9G6D - chains B and D of the 4 polymer chains in the assembly; structure by electron microscopy, 2.70 A resolution.

[Chain B (and D)]
Name: Osteopetrosis-associated transmembrane protein 1
Organism: Homo sapiens
Notes: chain D of this document is another copy of the same molecule, construct and numbering; everything in this record applies to it too
UniProtKB: Q86WC4 (OSTM1_HUMAN); numbering as in UniProt (aligned over 1-334)
Chain sequence (334 residues; numbered 1 to 334; the number before each row is that of its first residue):
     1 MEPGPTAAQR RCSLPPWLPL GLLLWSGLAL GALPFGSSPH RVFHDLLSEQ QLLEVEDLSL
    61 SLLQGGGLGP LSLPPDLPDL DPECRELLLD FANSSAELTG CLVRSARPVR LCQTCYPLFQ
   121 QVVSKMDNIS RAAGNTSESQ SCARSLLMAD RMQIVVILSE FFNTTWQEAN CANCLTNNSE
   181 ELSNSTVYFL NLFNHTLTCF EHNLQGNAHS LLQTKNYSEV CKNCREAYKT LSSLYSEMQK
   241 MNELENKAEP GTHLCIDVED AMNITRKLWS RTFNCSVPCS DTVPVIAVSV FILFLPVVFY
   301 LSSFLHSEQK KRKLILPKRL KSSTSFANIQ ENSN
Unresolved in the structure: 1-72, 132-140, 206-216, 311-334 (chain D: 1-78, 132-140, 206-216, 311-334)
Curated features (UniProtKB/Swiss-Prot):
  - modified residue (Phosphoserine): S322, S325, S333
  - glycosylation (N-linked (GlcNAc...) asparagine): N93, N128, N135, N163, N177, N184, N194, N216, N263, N274
Disulfide bonds: C84-C142, C112-C171, C174-C255, C199-C224, C221-C275

[How chain B and chain D interact]
Pairs across the interface - 75 pairs, chain B then chain D:
  L73(B) with F200(D), hydrophobic; E201(D), hydrogen bond (backbone-side chain); L204(D); L268(D), hydrophobic
  D76(B) with R107(D), hydrogen bond (backbone-side chain)
  L77(B) with I264(D); K267(D)
  P78(B) with L197(D), hydrophobic
  D79(B) with R107(D), hydrogen bond (backbone-side chain)
  L80(B) with R107(D); P108(D), hydrophobic
  D81(B) with R107(D)
  R85(B) with R104(D), hydrogen bond (side chain-backbone)
  L88(B) with V103(D)
  L89(B) with R104(D)
  F91(B) with V103(D), hydrophobic
  A92(B) with G100(D); V103(D), hydrophobic; R104(D)
  S95(B) with T99(D)
  A96(B) with A96(D)
  T99(B) with T99(D), hydrogen bond; L158(D)
  G100(B) with A92(D); A96(D)
  L102(B) with I154(D)
  V103(B) with L88(D); F91(D), hydrophobic; A92(D), hydrophobic; L158(D), hydrophobic
  R104(B) with R85(D), hydrogen bond (backbone-side chain); L89(D); A92(D)
  A106(B) with D150(D); I154(D), hydrophobic
  R107(B) with R85(D); S145(D); A149(D), hydrogen bond (side chain-backbone); D150(D)
  P108(B) with D79(D)
  V109(B) with D150(D)
  L111(B) with I154(D), hydrophobic
  S145(B) with R107(D), hydrogen bond
  L146(B) with R107(D)
  D150(B) with A106(D); V109(D); D260(D)
  R151(B) with E168(D), hydrogen bond (side chain-backbone); H253(D); L254(D); I256(D); E259(D), salt bridge
  M152(B) with E168(D); A169(D); I256(D), hydrophobic
  I154(B) with L102(D); A106(D), hydrophobic; L111(D), hydrophobic
  I157(B) with T165(D)
  L158(B) with T99(D); V103(D), hydrophobic; F161(D), hydrophobic
  F161(B) with L158(D), hydrophobic
  T165(B) with I154(D); I157(D)
  E168(B) with R151(D), hydrogen bond (backbone-side chain); M152(D)
  A169(B) with M152(D)
  H253(B) with R151(D)
  L254(B) with R151(D)
  I256(B) with R151(D); M152(D), hydrophobic
  E259(B) with R151(D), salt bridge
  D260(B) with D150(D)
  K267(B) with A149(D)
Also at the interface, not in a pair above, chain B (47 interface residues in all): P74, P75, C84, R110, A149
Also at the interface, not in a pair above, chain D (48 interface residues in all): L80, S95, R110, L146, V155, T272, F273

[Overview]
47 residues of chain B and 48 residues of chain D are in contact, with 10 hydrogen bonds and 2 salt bridges.
Among the polar pairs are R151(B)-E259(D), L73(B)-E201(D) and D76(B)-R107(D).
Both chains are Osteopetrosis-associated transmembrane protein 1 (Homo sapiens). Entry 9G6D (CLC7/OSTM1
complex in the absence of PIP2 lipid) was determined by electron microscopy (same publication as 9G6C and
9G6E).
